Entry 8HAG (electron microscopy, 3.20 A resolution); this record covers chains B and J of the 11 polymer chains in the assembly.

Chain B:
Name: Histone H4
From: Homo sapiens
Chain sequence (102 residues; row label = number of the first residue in the row):
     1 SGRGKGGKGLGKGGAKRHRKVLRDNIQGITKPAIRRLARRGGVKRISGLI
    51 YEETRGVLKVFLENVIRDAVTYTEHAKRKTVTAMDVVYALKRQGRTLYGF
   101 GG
Disordered / not traced: 1-10, 102
Modified / non-standard residues: Lys-12 (N(6)-acetyllysine; ALY); Lys-16 (N(6)-acetyllysine; ALY)
Reported in the primary citation:
  - post-translational modification sites: Lys-16

Chain J:
Molecule: 180-nt DNA strand
From: Homo sapiens
Sequence (180 nucleotides; row label = number of the first residue in the row):
     1 ATCCGTCCGTTACCGCCATCAATATCCACCTGCAGATTCTACCAAAAGTG
    51 TATTTGGAAACTGCTCCATCAAAAGGCATGTTCAGCTGAATTCAGCTGAA
   101 CATGCCTTTTGATGGAGCAGTTTCCAAATACACTTTTGGTAGAATCTGCA
   151 GGTGGATATTGATGGCGGTAACGGACGGAT
Disordered / not traced: 1-16, 164-180

Interface between chain B and chain J:
Contacting residue pairs (19; chain B residue first):
  Arg-17(B) with DC106(J), salt bridge to the phosphate; DT107(J), salt bridge to the phosphate
  Arg-19(B) with DT107(J), salt bridge to the phosphate; DT108(J), salt bridge to the phosphate
  Arg-35(B) with DA99(J), salt bridge to the phosphate
  Arg-39(B) with DA100(J), salt bridge to the phosphate
  Arg-45(B) with DG98(J), hydrogen bond to the sugar; DA99(J), phosphate contact
  Ile-46(B) with DG98(J), sugar contact; DA99(J), hydrogen bond to the phosphate
  Ser-47(B) with DG98(J), phosphate contact
  Gly-48(B) with DG98(J), hydrogen bond to the phosphate
  Lys-77(B) with DC118(J), phosphate contact
  Arg-78(B) with DC118(J), phosphate contact; DA119(J), salt bridge to the phosphate
  Lys-79(B) with DG117(J), salt bridge to the phosphate; DC118(J), phosphate contact
  Thr-80(B) with DG117(J), phosphate contact; DC118(J), hydrogen bond to the phosphate
Other interface residues (no listed pair), chain B (14 interface residues in all): Lys-44, Tyr-51

Overview:
14 residues of chain B and 9 residues of chain J are in contact; the contacts include 4 hydrogen bonds and 8
salt bridges. Polar pairs include Arg-45(B)/DG98(J), Ile-46(B)/DA99(J) and Gly-48(B)/DG98(J). From the paper:
a modification site at Lys-16(B).
Chain B is Histone H4 and chain J is a 180-nt DNA strand, both from Homo sapiens; the structure, Cryo-EM
structure of the p300 catalytic core bound to the H4K12acK16ac nucleosome, class 1 (3.2 angstrom ..., was
determined by electron microscopy together with 8HAH, 8HAI, 8HAJ, 8HAK, 8HAL, 8HAM and 8HAN from the same
study.
